PDB entry 9GUH | X-ray diffraction, 3.33 A resolution | chain A

Chain A:
Molecule: Global nitrogen regulator
From: Synechococcus elongatus PCC 7942
Reference sequence: P29283 (NTCA_SYNE7); numbering as in UniProt (aligned over 1-222)
Sequence (222 residues; each row starts with the number of its first residue):
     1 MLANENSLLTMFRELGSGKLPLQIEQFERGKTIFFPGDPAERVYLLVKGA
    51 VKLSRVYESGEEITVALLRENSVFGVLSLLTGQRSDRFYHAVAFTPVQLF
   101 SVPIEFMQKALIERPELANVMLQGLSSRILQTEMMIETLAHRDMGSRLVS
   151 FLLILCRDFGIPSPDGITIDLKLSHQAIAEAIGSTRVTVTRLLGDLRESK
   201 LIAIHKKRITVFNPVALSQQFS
Disordered / not traced: 1-6
Curated features (UniProtKB/Swiss-Prot):
  - DNA-binding region: H175 to G194 (H-T-H motif)
  - binding site (a nucleoside 3',5'-cyclic phosphate): N6 to R128
Reported in the primary citation:
  - conformationally variable residues (loop rearrangement): V76 to S78
  - mutagenesis - V187E: abolished binding to target DNA

In short:
Curated annotation (UniProt) lists nucleoside 3',5'-cyclic phosphate-binding residues N6 and R128. From the
paper: V187E abolishes binding to target DNA; conformational variability at V76.
Chain A is Global nitrogen regulator (Synechococcus elongatus PCC 7942); the structure, Crystal structure of
NtcA from S. elongatus in apo form B, was determined by X-ray diffraction together with 9GQU, 9GUG, 9GUI, 9GUJ
and 9GUK from the same study.
